Entry 6DLA (X-ray diffraction, 2.00 A resolution); this record covers chains H and L.

[Chain H]
Protein: CH65:7969d2 Fab heavy chain
Source organism: Homo sapiens
Notes: antibody fragment or engineered binder
Chain sequence (229 residues; row label = number of the first residue in the row; a row labelled like 82A-82C holds insertion residues (82A, then the next letters in order)):
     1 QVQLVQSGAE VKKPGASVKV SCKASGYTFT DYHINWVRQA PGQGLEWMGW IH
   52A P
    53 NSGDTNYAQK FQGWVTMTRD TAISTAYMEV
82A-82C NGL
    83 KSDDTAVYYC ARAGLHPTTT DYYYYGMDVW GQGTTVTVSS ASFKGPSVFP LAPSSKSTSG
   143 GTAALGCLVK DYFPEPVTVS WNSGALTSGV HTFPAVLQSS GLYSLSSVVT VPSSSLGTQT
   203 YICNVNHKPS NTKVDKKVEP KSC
Unresolved in the structure: 223-225
Disulfide bonds: Cys22-Cys92, Cys149-Cys205

[Chain L]
Protein: CH65:7969d2 Fab light chain
Source organism: Homo sapiens
Notes: antibody fragment or engineered binder
Chain sequence (214 residues; numbered 1 to 214 plus 1 insertion-coded residue; 1 number in that range is skipped by the numbering (no residue carries it; nothing is unmodelled there); the number before each row is that of its first residue):
     1 QS
     4 VLTQPPAVSV APGQTARITC GGNDIGRKSV HWNQQKPGQA PVLVVCYDSD RPSGIPERFS
    64 GSNSGNTATL TISRVEAGDE ADYYCQVWDS SSDHVIFGGG TKLTV
  108A L
   109 GQPKANPTVT LFPPSSEELQ ANKATLVCLI SDFYPGAVTV AWKADSSPVK AGVETTTPSK
   169 QSNNKYAASS YLSLTPEQWK SHRSYSCQVT HEGSTVEKTV APTECS
Unresolved in the structure: 1, 212-214
Disulfide bonds: Cys23-Cys88, Cys136-Cys195

[Interface between chain H and chain L]
Pairs across the interface (78; chain H residue first):
  Val37(H) with Phe100(L), hydrophobic
  Gln39(H) with Gln38(L), hydrogen bond; Tyr87(L), hydrogen bond
  Gln43(H) with Tyr87(L)
  Gly44(H) with Tyr87(L)
  Leu45(H) with Pro44(L), hydrophobic; Tyr87(L); Phe100(L)
  Trp47(H) with Asp96(L); His97(L); Val98(L)
  Trp50(H) with Trp91(L); Asp96(L)
  Asn58(H) with Asp96(L), hydrogen bond (side chain-backbone)
  Ala60(H) with His97(L)
  Gln61(H) with His97(L), hydrogen bond (backbone-side chain)
  Tyr91(H) with Gln38(L), hydrogen bond; Gln42(L), hydrogen bond (side chain-backbone); Ala43(L), hydrophobic; Pro44(L)
  Leu97(H) with His34(L); Leu46(L), hydrophobic; Tyr50(L)
  His98(H) with Tyr50(L), hydrogen bond (backbone-side chain)
  Thr100(H) with Tyr50(L)
  Tyr104(H) with Lys31(L); Ser32(L), hydrogen bond (side chain-backbone); Val90(L); Trp91(L), hydrogen bond (side chain-backbone)
  Tyr105(H) with Trp91(L)
  Tyr106(H) with Gln89(L), hydrogen bond; Trp91(L), hydrophobic; Val98(L)
  Met109(H) with Leu46(L); Gln89(L); Val98(L), hydrophobic; Phe100(L), hydrophobic
  Trp112(H) with Asn36(L); Pro44(L); Phe100(L), hydrophobic
  Gly113(H) with Ala43(L)
  Phe131(H) with Ser123(L); Glu125(L); Glu126(L)
  Pro132(H) with Ser123(L); Glu125(L)
  Leu133(H) with Phe120(L), hydrophobic
  Ala134(H) with Phe120(L)
  Lys138(H) with Lys206(L)
  Ser139(H) with Thr116(L); Val117(L), hydrogen bond (side chain-backbone); Thr118(L), hydrogen bond; Lys206(L)
  Ala146(H) with Phe120(L)
  Leu150(H) with Tyr179(L), hydrophobic
  Lys152(H) with Thr133(L), hydrogen bond; Ser181(L), hydrogen bond
  His173(H) with Gln169(L); Ala175(L)
  Phe175(H) with Leu137(L), hydrophobic; Ile138(L); Ala175(L), hydrophobic; Ala176(L)
  Pro176(H) with Thr164(L); Ser167(L); Ser177(L)
  Ala177(H) with Thr164(L)
  Val178(H) with Glu162(L); Thr164(L); Tyr179(L), hydrophobic
  Leu179(H) with Glu162(L)
  Gln180(H) with Glu162(L)
  Ser181(H) with Glu162(L), hydrogen bond
  Leu187(H) with Tyr179(L)
  Ser188(H) with Val135(L); Tyr179(L), hydrogen bond
  Val190(H) with Leu137(L), hydrophobic
  Lys218(H) with Glu125(L), salt bridge
Also at the interface, not in a pair above, chain H (47 interface residues in all): Asn35, Gly108, Asp110, Gln114, Ser136, Ser186
Also at the interface, not in a pair above, chain L (44 interface residues in all): Cys49, Gly102, Leu119, Ser139, Thr163

[Overview]
The interface between chain H and chain L involves 47 residues on one side and 44 on the other, with 16
hydrogen bonds and 1 salt bridge. Polar contacts include Lys218(H)-Glu125(L), Gln39(H)-Gln38(L) and
Gln39(H)-Tyr87(L).
Chain H is CH65:7969d2 Fab heavy chain and chain L is CH65:7969d2 Fab light chain, both from Homo sapiens; the
structure, Crystal structures of an influenza A hemagglutinin antibody Fab CH65:7969d2, was determined by
X-ray diffraction (same publication as 6DL8 and 6DLB).
